PDB entry 8SUG | electron microscopy, 4.20 A resolution (low resolution: residue-level contacts below are approximate; hydrogen-bond / salt-bridge calls are withheld) | chains a and d of the 33 polymer chains in the assembly

# Chain a (and d)
Molecule: B-type flagellin
From: Pseudomonas aeruginosa PAO1
Notes: chain d of this document is another copy of the same molecule, construct and numbering; everything in this record applies to it too
Reference sequence: P72151 (FLICB_PSEAE); residue numbers follow UniProt; this construct covers 5-488
Chain sequence (484 residues; each row starts with the number of its first residue):
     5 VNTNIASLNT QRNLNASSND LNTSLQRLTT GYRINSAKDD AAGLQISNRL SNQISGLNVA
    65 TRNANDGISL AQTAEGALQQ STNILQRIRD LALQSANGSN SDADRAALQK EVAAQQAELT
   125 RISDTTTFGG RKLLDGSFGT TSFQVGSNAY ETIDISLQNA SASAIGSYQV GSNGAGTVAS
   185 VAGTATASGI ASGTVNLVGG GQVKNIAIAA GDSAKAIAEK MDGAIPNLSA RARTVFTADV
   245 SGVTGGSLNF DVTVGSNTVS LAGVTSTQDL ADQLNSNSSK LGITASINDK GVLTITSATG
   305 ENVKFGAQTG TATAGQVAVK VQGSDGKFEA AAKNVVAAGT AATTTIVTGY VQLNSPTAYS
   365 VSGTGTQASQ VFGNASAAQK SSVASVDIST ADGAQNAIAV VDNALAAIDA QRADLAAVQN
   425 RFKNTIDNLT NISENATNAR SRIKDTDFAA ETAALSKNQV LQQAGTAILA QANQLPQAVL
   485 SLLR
Differences from the reference sequence: conflict A420 (Gly in P72151)

# How chain a and chain d interact
Pairs across the interface - 25 pairs, chain a then chain d:
  N6(a) - L465(d)
  I9(a) - K461(d)
  Q15(a) - A453(d)
  Q15(a) - A454(d)
  Q15(a) - A457(d)
  N19(a) - D451(d)
  A117(a) - S283(d)
  Q120(a) - S283(d)
  A388(a) - S283(d)
  A388(a) - K284(d)
  S389(a) - K284(d)
  L473(a) - A453(d)
  N477(a) - A457(d)
  N477(a) - S460(d)
  N477(a) - K461(d)
  P480(a) - K461(d)
  P480(a) - V464(d)
  Q481(a) - V464(d)
  Q481(a) - Q467(d)
  L484(a) - V464(d)
  L484(a) - A468(d)
  S485(a) - Q467(d)
  R488(a) - Q467(d)
  R488(a) - A468(d)
  R488(a) - A471(d)
Interface residues without a listed pair, chain d (16 interface residues in all): N261, T456, I472

# Overview
15 residues of chain a and 16 residues of chain d are in contact.
Both chains are B-type flagellin (Pseudomonas aeruginosa PAO1). Entry 8SUG (Cryo-EM structure of the wild type
P. aeruginosa flagellar filament) was determined by electron microscopy (same publication as 8ERM).
